PDB entry 6SV1 | X-ray diffraction, 2.19 A resolution | chains B and D of the 10 polymer chains in the assembly

Chain B (and D):
Protein: Encapsulated Ferritin
Source organism: Rhodospirillum rubrum
Notes: chain D of this document is another copy of the same molecule, construct and numbering; everything in this record applies to it too
Reference sequence: Q2RVS1 (Q2RVS1_RHORT); residues 1-96 here = UniProt positions 1-96
Chain sequence (116 residues; numbered 1 to 116; the number before each row is that of its first residue):
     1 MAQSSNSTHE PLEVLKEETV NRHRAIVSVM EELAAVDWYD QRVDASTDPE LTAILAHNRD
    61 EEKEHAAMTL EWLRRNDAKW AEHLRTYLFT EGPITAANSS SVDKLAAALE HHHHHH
Disordered / not traced: 1-6, 98-116
Construct notes: engineered mutation A34 (Glu in Q2RVS1); expression tag (97-116)
UniProt features mapped onto this chain:
  - binding site (Ca(2+)): E31
  - binding site (Fe cation): E32, E62, H65
  - mutagenesis: E31 (E31A: Altered oligomeric state in solution (decamers, tetramers and dimers), partial liganding of metal at this site. Increased ferroxidase activity, alone and encapsulated), E32 (E32A: Forms decamers in the absence of Fe(2+), no bound metal ions, 40% ferroxidase activity), W38 (W38A/G: Less stable oligomerization, cannot obtain crystals. Increased ferroxidase activity, alone and encapsulated), E62 (E62A: Forms decamers in the absence of Fe(2+), binds 1 Ca(2+) via E-34, loss of ferroxidase activity), H65 (H65A: No longer forms decamers in solution, a minor dimeric form is observed, binds 3 Ca(2+), 55% ferroxidase activity)
Ion coordination: Fe ion site 1: E32, E62, H65 (shared with 1 residue of chain C); Ca2+: E61 (shared with 1 residue of chain C); Fe ion site 2: E62 (shared with 3 residues of chain C)
What the authors report for this chain:
  - mutagenesis - E34A (2-fold), W38A (5-fold): increased catalytic activity on Fe(II)
  - mutagenesis - E31A/E34A: increased catalytic activity
  - mutagenesis - E34A, W38G: decreased stability
  - mutagenesis - E31A/E34A, E34A: abolished binding to zinc

Interface between chain B and chain D:
Pairs across the interface - 8 pairs, chain B then chain D:
  S7(B) with H9(D), hydrogen bond (side chain-backbone)
  L12(B) with P11(D), hydrophobic
  R24(B) with E10(D), salt bridge
  E50(B) with G92(D); P93(D); I94(D), hydrogen bond (side chain-backbone)
  A53(B) with T95(D)
  I54(B) with I94(D), hydrophobic
Interface residues without a listed pair, chain B (7 interface residues in all): H57

In short:
Chain B and chain D each contribute 7 residues to their interface; the contacts include 2 hydrogen bonds and 1
salt bridge. Among the polar pairs are R24(B)-E10(D), S7(B)-H9(D) and E50(B)-I94(D). From the paper: E34A and
W38A of chain B increase catalytic activity on Fe(II); E34A and W38G of chain B reduce stability.
Chain B and chain D are both Encapsulated Ferritin (Rhodospirillum rubrum); the structure, Crystal structure
of Rhodospirillum rubrum Rru_A0973 E34A variant, was determined by X-ray diffraction, deposited together with
6SUW.
